PDB entry 1XU3 | X-ray diffraction, 2.30 A resolution | chains C and E of the 6 polymer chains in the assembly

== Chain C ==
Molecule: Methane monooxygenase component A beta chain
From: Methylococcus capsulatus
Notes: EC 1.14.13.25; fragment: beta subunit
UniProtKB: P18798 (MEMB_METCA); residue numbers follow UniProt; this construct covers 1-389
Amino-acid sequence (389 residues; row label = number of the first residue in the row):
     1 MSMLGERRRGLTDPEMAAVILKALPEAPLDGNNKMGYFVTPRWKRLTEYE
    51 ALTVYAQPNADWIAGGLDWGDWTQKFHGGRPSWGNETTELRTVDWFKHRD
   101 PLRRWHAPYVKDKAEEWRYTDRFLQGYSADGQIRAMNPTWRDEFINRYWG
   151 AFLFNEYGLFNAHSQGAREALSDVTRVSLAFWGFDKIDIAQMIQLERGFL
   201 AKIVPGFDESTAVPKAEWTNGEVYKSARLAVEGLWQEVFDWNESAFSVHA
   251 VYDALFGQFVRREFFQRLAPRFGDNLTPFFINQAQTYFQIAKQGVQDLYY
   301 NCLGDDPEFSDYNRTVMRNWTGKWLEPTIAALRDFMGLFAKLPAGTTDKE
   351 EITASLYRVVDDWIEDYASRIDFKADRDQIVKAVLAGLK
Not modelled in the structure: 1

== Chain E ==
Molecule: Methane monooxygenase component A gamma chain
From: Methylococcus capsulatus
Notes: EC 1.14.13.25; fragment: gamma subunit
UniProtKB: P11987 (MEMG_METCA); residues 1-170 here correspond to UniProt positions 0-169 (UniProt number = residue number - 1)
Amino-acid sequence (170 residues; each row starts with the number of its first residue):
     1 MAKLGIHSNDTRDAWVNKIAQLNTLEKAAEMLKQFRMDHTTPFRNSYELD
    51 NDYLWIEAKLEEKVAVLKARAFNEVDFRHKTAFGEDAKSVLDGTVAKMNA
   101 AKDKWEAEKIHIGFRQAYKPPIMPVNYFLDGERQLGTRLMELRNLNYYDT
   151 PLEELRKQRGVRVVHLQSPH
Not modelled in the structure: 1-2, 169-170

== Chain C / chain E interface ==
Pairs across the interface (60; chain C residue first):
  Asp61(C) with His7(E), salt bridge; Arg12(E), salt bridge; Trp55(E)
  Trp62(C) with Leu54(E); Trp55(E); Ala58(E)
  Leu67(C) with His7(E)
  Asp68(C) with His7(E)
  Trp69(C) with Ile6(E), hydrophobic; His7(E)
  Gly70(C) with Leu54(E)
  Asp71(C) with Tyr53(E); Leu54(E)
  His77(C) with His111(E); Leu139(E); Met140(E); Arg143(E), hydrogen bond
  Gly78(C) with His111(E); Ile112(E); Arg115(E); Leu139(E)
  Gly79(C) with Arg115(E)
  Arg80(C) with Arg115(E); Glu132(E)
  Pro81(C) with Arg115(E)
  Asn85(C) with Ala58(E); Glu61(E)
  Glu86(C) with Arg115(E), salt bridge; Lys119(E); Pro120(E); Val125(E); Phe128(E)
  Thr87(C) with Val125(E)
  Thr88(C) with Val125(E)
  Glu89(C) with Pro124(E); Val125(E), hydrogen bond (side chain-backbone)
  Arg91(C) with Ala58(E); Glu61(E), salt bridge
  Gln165(C) with Leu129(E)
  Val238(C) with Asn126(E)
  Phe239(C) with Asn126(E), hydrogen bond (backbone-side chain); Leu129(E); Asp130(E)
  Asp240(C) with Val125(E); Asn126(E), hydrogen bond (backbone-side chain)
  Glu243(C) with Asn126(E), hydrogen bond
  Phe309(C) with Glu62(E); Val66(E), hydrophobic
  Tyr312(C) with Ala65(E); Val66(E), hydrophobic; Ala69(E), hydrophobic; Phe77(E)
  Thr315(C) with Ala69(E)
  Val316(C) with Phe77(E), hydrophobic
  Arg318(C) with Glu74(E)
  Asn319(C) with Glu74(E), hydrogen bond (side chain-backbone); Phe77(E); Arg78(E), hydrogen bond
  Lys323(C) with Arg78(E); Asn126(E)
Also at the interface, not in a pair above, chain C (32 interface residues in all): Glu237, Glu308
Also at the interface, not in a pair above, chain E (33 interface residues in all): Pro121, Arg133, Asn144

== In short ==
The interface between chain C and chain E involves 32 residues on one side and 33 on the other, with 7
hydrogen bonds and 4 salt bridges. Among the polar pairs are Asp61(C)-His7(E), Asp61(C)-Arg12(E) and
Glu86(C)-Arg115(E).
Here chain C is Methane monooxygenase component A beta chain and chain E is Methane monooxygenase component A
gamma chain, both from Methylococcus capsulatus. Entry 1XU3 (Soluble methane monooxygenase hydroxylase-soaked
with bromophenol) was determined by X-ray diffraction (same publication as 1XU5, 1XVB, 1XVC, 1XVD, 1XVE, 1XVF
and 1XVG).
